PDB entry 3OGR | X-ray diffraction, 1.50 A resolution | chain A

== Chain A ==
Name: Beta-galactosidase
Source organism: Trichoderma reesei
Notes: EC 3.2.1.23
Reference sequence: Q70SY0 (Q70SY0_TRIRE); residues 21-1023 here = UniProt positions 21-1023
Amino-acid sequence (1003 residues; numbered 21 to 1023; the number before each row is that of its first residue):
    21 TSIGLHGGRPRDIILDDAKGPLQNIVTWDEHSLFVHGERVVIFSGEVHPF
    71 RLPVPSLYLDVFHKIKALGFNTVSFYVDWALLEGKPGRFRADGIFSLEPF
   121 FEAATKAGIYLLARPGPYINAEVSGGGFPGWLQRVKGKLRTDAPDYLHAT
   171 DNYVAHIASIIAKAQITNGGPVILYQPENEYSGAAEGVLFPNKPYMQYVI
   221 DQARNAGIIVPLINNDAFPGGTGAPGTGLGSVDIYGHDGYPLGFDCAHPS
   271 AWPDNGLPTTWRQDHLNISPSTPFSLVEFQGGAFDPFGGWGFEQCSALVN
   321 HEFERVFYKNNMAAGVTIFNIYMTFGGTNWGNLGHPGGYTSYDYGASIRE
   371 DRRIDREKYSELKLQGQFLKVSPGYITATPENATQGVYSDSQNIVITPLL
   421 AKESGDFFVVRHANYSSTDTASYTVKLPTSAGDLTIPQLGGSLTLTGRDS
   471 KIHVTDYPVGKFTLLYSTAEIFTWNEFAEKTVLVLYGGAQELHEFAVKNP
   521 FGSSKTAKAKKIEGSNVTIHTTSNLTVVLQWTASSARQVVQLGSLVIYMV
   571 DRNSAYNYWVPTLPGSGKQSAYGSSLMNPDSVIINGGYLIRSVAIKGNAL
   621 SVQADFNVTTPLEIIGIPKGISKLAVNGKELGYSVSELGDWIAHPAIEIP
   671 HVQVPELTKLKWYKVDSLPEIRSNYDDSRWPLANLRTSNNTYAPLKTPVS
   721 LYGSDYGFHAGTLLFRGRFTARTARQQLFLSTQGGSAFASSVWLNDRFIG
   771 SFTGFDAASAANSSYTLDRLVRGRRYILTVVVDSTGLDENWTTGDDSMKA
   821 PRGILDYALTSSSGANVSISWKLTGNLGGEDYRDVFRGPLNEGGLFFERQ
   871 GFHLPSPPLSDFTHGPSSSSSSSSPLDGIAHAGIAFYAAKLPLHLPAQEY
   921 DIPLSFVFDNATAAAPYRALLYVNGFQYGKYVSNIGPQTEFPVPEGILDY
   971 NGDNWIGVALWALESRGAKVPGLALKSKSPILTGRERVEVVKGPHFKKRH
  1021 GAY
Not modelled in the structure: 21-37
Disulfides: C266-C315
Covalently attached groups: N-acetylglucosamine (NAG) linked to N434, N709, N782; glycan linked to N627, N930
Ligand contacts: beta-D-galactopyranose (GAL): Y96, I139, N140, A141, E142, N199, E200, N235, D258, Y260, F264, E298, F304, Y342, Y362, Y364, E809, W811

== Summary ==
Chain A binds beta-D-galactopyranose. N-acetylglucosamine is covalently linked to N434, N709 and N782.
Chain A is Beta-galactosidase (Trichoderma reesei); the structure, Complex structure of beta-galactosidase
from Trichoderma reesei with galactose, was determined by X-ray diffraction together with 3OG2, 3OGS and 3OGV
from the same study.
